PDB entry 7PHA | electron microscopy, 8.50 A resolution (very low resolution: no residue pairs are listed; an interface is given only as per-side residue counts) | chains C and 5 of the 55 polymer chains in the assembly

# Chain C
Name: 30S ribosomal protein S4
Organism: Mycoplasma pneumoniae M129
Reference sequence: P46775 (RS4_MYCPN); residues 1-205 here = UniProt positions 1-205
Sequence (205 residues; row label = number of the first residue in the row):
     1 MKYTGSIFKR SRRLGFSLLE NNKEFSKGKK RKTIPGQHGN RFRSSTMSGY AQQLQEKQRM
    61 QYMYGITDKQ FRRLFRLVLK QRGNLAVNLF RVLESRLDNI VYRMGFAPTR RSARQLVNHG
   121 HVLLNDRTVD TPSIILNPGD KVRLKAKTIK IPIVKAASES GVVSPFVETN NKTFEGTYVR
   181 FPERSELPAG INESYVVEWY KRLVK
Not modelled in the structure: 204-205

# Chain 5
Molecule: 16S ribosomal RNA
Organism: Mycoplasma pneumoniae M129
Sequence (1520 nucleotides; numbered 1 to 1520; the number before each row is that of its first residue):
     1 UUUUUCUGAG AGUUUGAUCC UGGCUCAGGA UUAACGCUGG CGGCAUGCCU AAUACAUGCA
    61 AGUCGAUCGA AAGUAGUAAU ACUUUAGAGG CGAACGGGUG AGUAACACGU AUCCAAUCUA
   121 CCUUAUAAUG GGGGAUAACU AGUUGAAAGA CUAGCUAAUA CCGCAUAAGA ACUUUGGUUC
   181 GCAUGAAUCA AAGUUGAAAG GACCUGCAAG GGUUCGUUAU UUGAUGAGGG UGCGCCAUAU
   241 CAGCUAGUUG GUGGGGUAAC GGCCUACCAA GGCAAUGACG UGUAGCUAUG CUGAGAAGUA
   301 GAAUAGCCAC AAUGGGACUG AGACACGGCC CAUACUCCUA CGGGAGGCAG CAGUAGGGAA
   361 UUUUUCACAA UGAGCGAAAG CUUGAUGGAG CAAUGCCGCG UGAACGAUGA AGGUCUUUAA
   421 GAUUGUAAAG UUCUUUUAUU UGGGAAGAAU GACUUUAGCA GGUAAUGGCU AGAGUUUGAC
   481 UGUACCAUUU UGAAUAAGUG ACGACUAACU AUGUGCCAGC AGUCGCGGUA AUACAUAGGU
   541 CGCAAGCGUU AUCCGGAUUU AUUGGGCGUA AAGCAAGCGC AGGCGGAUUG AAAAGUCUGG
   601 UGUUAAAGGC AGCUGCUUAA CAGUUGUAUG CAUUGGAAAC UAUUAAUCUA GAGUGUGGUA
   661 GGGAGUUUUG GAAUUUCAUG UGGAGCGGUG AAAUGCGUAG AUAUAUGAAG GAACACCAGU
   721 GGCGAAGGCG AAAACUUAGG CCAUUACUGA CGCUUAGGCU UGAAAGUGUG GGGAGCAAAU
   781 AGGAUUAGAU ACCCUAGUAG UCCACACCGU AAACGAUAGA UACUAGCUGU CGGGGCGAUC
   841 CCCUCGGUAG UGAAGUUAAC ACAUUAAGUA UCUCGCCUGG GUAGUACAUU CGCAAGAAUG
   901 AAACUCAAAC GGAAUUGACG GGGACCCGCA CAAGUGGUGG AGCAUGUUGC UUAAUUCGAC
   961 GGUACACGAA AAACCUUACC UAGACUUGAC AUCCUUGGCA AAGUUAUGGA AACAUAAUGG
  1021 AGGUUAACCG AGUGACAGGU GGUGCAUGGU UGUCGUCAGC UCGUGUCGUG AGAUGUUGGG
  1081 UUAAGUCCCG CAACGAGCGC AACCCUUAUC GUUAGUUACA UUGUCUAGCG AGACUGCUAA
  1141 UGCAAAUUGG AGGAAGGAAG GGAUGACGUC AAAUCAUCAU GCCCCUUAUG UCUAGGGCUG
  1201 CAAACGUGCU ACAAUGGCCA AUACAAACAG UCGCCAGCUU GUAAAAGUGA GCAAAUCUGU
  1261 AAAGUUGGUC UCAGUUCGGA UUGAGGGCUG CAAUUCGUCC UCAUGAAGUC GGAAUCACUA
  1321 GUAAUCGCGA AUCAGCUAUG UCGCGGUGAA UACGUUCUCG GGUCUUGUAC ACACCGCCCG
  1381 UCAAACUAUG AAAGCUGGUA AUAUUUAAAA ACGUGUUGCU AACCAUUAGG AAGCGCAUGU
  1441 CAAGGAUAGC ACCGGUGAUU GGAGUUAAGU CGUAACAAGG UACCCCUACG AGAACGUGGG
  1501 GGUGGAUCAC CUCCUUUCUA
Not modelled in the structure: 1-4, 181-184, 1020-1027, 1510-1520

# How chain C and chain 5 interact
At this resolution (8 A) residue pairs are not listed: 65 residues of chain C and 55 of chain 5 lie at the interface.

# Summary
Chain C and chain 5 form an interface of 65 and 55 residues respectively.
Here chain C is 30S ribosomal protein S4 and chain 5 is 16S ribosomal RNA, both from Mycoplasma pneumoniae
M129. Entry 7PHA (70S ribosome with EF-Tu-tRNA and P-site tRNA in chloramphenicol-treated Mycoplasma
pneumoniae cells) was determined by electron microscopy together with 7OOC, 7OOD, 7P6Z, 7PAH, 7PAI, 7PAJ and
23 further entries from the same study.
